Entry 7PMV (electron microscopy, 3.70 A resolution); this record covers chains D and E of the 4 polymer chains in the assembly.

# Chain D (and E)
Molecule: von Willebrand factor
From: Homo sapiens
Notes: chain E of this document is another copy of the same molecule, construct and numbering; everything in this record applies to it too
UniProt: P04275 (VWF_HUMAN); residues 1-1241 here = UniProt positions 1-1241
Sequence (1241 residues; numbered 1 to 1241; the number before each row is that of its first residue):
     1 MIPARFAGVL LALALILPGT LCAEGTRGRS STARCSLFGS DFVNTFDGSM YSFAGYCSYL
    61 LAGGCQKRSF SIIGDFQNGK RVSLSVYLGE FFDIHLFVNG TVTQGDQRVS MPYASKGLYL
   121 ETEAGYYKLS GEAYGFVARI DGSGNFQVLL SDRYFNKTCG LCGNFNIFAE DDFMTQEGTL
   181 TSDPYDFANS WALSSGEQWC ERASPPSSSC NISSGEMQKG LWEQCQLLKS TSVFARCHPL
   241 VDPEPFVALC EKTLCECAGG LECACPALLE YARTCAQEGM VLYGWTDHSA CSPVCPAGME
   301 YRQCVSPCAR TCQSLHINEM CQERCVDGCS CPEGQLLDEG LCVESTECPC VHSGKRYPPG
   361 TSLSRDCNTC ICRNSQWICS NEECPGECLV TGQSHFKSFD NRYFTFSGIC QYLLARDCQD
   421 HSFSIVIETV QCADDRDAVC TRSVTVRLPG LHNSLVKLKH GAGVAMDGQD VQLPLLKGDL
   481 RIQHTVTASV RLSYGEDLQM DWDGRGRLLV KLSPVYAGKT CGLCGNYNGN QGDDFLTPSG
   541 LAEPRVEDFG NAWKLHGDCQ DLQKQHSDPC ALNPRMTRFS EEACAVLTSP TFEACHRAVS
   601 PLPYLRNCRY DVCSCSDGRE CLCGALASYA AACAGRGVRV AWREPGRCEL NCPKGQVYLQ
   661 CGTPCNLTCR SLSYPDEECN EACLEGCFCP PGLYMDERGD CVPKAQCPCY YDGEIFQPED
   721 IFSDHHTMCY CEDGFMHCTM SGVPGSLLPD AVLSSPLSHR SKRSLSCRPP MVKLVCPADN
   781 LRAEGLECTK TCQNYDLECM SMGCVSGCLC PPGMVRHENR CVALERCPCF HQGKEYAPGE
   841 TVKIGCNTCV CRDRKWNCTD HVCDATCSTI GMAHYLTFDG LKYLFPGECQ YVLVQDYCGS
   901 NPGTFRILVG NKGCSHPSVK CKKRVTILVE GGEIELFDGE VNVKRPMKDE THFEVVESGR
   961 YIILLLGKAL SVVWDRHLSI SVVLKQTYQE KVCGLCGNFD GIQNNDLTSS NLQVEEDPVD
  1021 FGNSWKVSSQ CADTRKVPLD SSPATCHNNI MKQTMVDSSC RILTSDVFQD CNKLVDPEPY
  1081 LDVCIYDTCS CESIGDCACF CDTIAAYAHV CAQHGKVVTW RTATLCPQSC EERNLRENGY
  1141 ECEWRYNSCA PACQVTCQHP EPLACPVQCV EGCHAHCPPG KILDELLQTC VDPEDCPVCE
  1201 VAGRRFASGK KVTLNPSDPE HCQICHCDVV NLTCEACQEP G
Not modelled in the structure: 1-30, 211-220, 741-766, 1208-1241 (chain E: 1-30, 211-220, 740-767, 1208-1241)
Construct notes: variant Arg-852 (Gln in P04275)
Cystine bridges: Cys-35/Cys-162, Cys-57/Cys-200, Cys-65/Cys-159, Cys-210/Cys-255, Cys-225/Cys-250, Cys-237/Cys-275, Cys-257/Cys-263, Cys-265/Cys-291, Cys-295/Cys-329, Cys-304/Cys-325, Cys-308/Cys-321, Cys-312/Cys-348, Cys-331/Cys-342, Cys-350/Cys-372, Cys-367/Cys-384, Cys-370/Cys-379, Cys-388/Cys-524, Cys-410/Cys-559, Cys-418/Cys-521, Cys-432/Cys-440, Cys-570/Cys-613, Cys-584/Cys-608, Cys-595/Cys-633, Cys-615/Cys-621, Cys-623/Cys-648, Cys-652/Cys-687, Cys-661/Cys-683, Cys-665/Cys-679, Cys-669/Cys-707, Cys-689/Cys-701, Cys-709/Cys-731, Cys-729/Cys-738, Cys-767/Cys-808, Cys-776/Cys-804, Cys-788/Cys-799, Cys-792/Cys-827, Cys-810/Cys-821, Cys-829/Cys-851, Cys-846/Cys-863, Cys-849/Cys-858, Cys-867/Cys-996, Cys-889/Cys-1031, Cys-898/Cys-993, Cys-914/Cys-921, Cys-1046/Cys-1089, Cys-1060/Cys-1084, Cys-1071/Cys-1111, Cys-1091/Cys-1099, Cys-1101/Cys-1126, Cys-1130/Cys-1173, Cys-1149/Cys-1169, Cys-1153/Cys-1165, Cys-1157/Cys-1196, Cys-1177/Cys-1190
Covalent attachments: N-acetylglucosamine (NAG) linked to Asn-99, Asn-156, Asn-666, Asn-857, Asn-1147
Ion coordination: Ca2+ site 1: Asn-164, Asn-166, Phe-168, Asp-171; Ca2+ site 2: Asp-400, Asn-526, Asn-528, Asn-530, Asp-533, Asp-534; Ca2+ site 3: Asp-879, Asn-998, Asp-1000, Ile-1002, Asp-1006
Swiss-Prot annotation at these positions:
  - region: Ser-764 to Glu-787 (Amino-terminal), Arg-826 to Asp-853 (CX)
  - glycosylation (N-linked (GlcNAc...) asparagine): Asn-99, Asn-156, Asn-211, Asn-666, Asn-857, Asn-1147, Asn-1231

# Interface between chain D and chain E
Cross-chain cystine bridges: Cys-1097(D)/Cys-1097(E), Cys-1142(D)/Cys-1142(E)
Pairs across the interface - 84 pairs, chain D then chain E:
  Ser-58(D) / Arg-575(E)  hydrogen bond
  Arg-68(D) / Leu-572(E)  hydrogen bond (side chain-backbone)
  Tyr-87(D) / Pro-574(E)  hydrophobic
  Tyr-87(D) / Arg-575(E)
  Gly-89(D) / Pro-574(E)
  Glu-90(D) / Asp-568(E)
  Glu-90(D) / Cys-570(E)
  Glu-90(D) / Ala-571(E)
  Glu-90(D) / Thr-577(E)  hydrogen bond
  Glu-90(D) / Arg-578(E)
  Phe-91(D) / Arg-578(E)
  Phe-91(D) / Ile-1050(E)
  Asp-93(D) / Arg-578(E)  salt bridge
  Gln-176(D) / Asp-434(E)
  Glu-177(D) / Asp-434(E)
  Leu-193(D) / Asn-573(E)
  Leu-193(D) / Arg-575(E)  hydrogen bond (backbone-side chain)
  Ser-194(D) / Asn-573(E)
  Ser-194(D) / Met-576(E)
  Ser-194(D) / Ser-616(E)
  Ser-195(D) / Arg-575(E)  hydrogen bond
  Gln-198(D) / Arg-575(E)  hydrogen bond
  Trp-199(D) / Asp-617(E)
  Trp-199(D) / Gly-618(E)
  Trp-199(D) / Arg-619(E)
  Gln-431(D) / Glu-177(E)
  Asp-434(D) / Gln-176(E)
  Asp-434(D) / Glu-177(E)
  Asp-434(D) / Ser-190(E)
  Asp-435(D) / Gln-176(E)
  Asp-435(D) / Glu-177(E)
  Asp-568(D) / Glu-90(E)
  Cys-570(D) / Glu-90(E)
  Ala-571(D) / Glu-90(E)  hydrogen bond (backbone-side chain)
  Leu-572(D) / Arg-68(E)  hydrogen bond (backbone-side chain)
  Asn-573(D) / Ser-194(E)
  Pro-574(D) / Tyr-87(E)  hydrophobic
  Arg-575(D) / Ser-58(E)  hydrogen bond
  Arg-575(D) / Tyr-87(E)
  Arg-575(D) / Leu-193(E)  hydrogen bond (side chain-backbone)
  Arg-575(D) / Ser-194(E)
  Arg-575(D) / Ser-195(E)  hydrogen bond
  Met-576(D) / Ser-194(E)
  Met-576(D) / Ser-195(E)
  Met-576(D) / Gly-196(E)  hydrogen bond (side chain-backbone)
  Thr-577(D) / Glu-90(E)
  Phe-579(D) / Gly-196(E)
  Ser-616(D) / Trp-199(E)
  Asp-617(D) / Trp-199(E)
  Gly-618(D) / Trp-199(E)
  Arg-619(D) / Gly-196(E)  hydrogen bond (side chain-backbone)
  Arg-619(D) / Trp-199(E)
  Lys-920(D) / Met-1051(E)
  Ile-1050(D) / Phe-91(E)
  Met-1051(D) / Lys-116(E)  hydrogen bond
  Met-1051(D) / Lys-920(E)
  Lys-1052(D) / Glu-1092(E)
  Thr-1054(D) / Phe-91(E)
  Met-1055(D) / Lys-920(E)
  Ser-1059(D) / Ile-1094(E)  hydrogen bond (side chain-backbone)
  Thr-1088(D) / Ile-1094(E)
  Ser-1093(D) / Ser-1093(E)
  Ile-1094(D) / Val-1056(E)  hydrophobic
  Ile-1094(D) / Ser-1059(E)  hydrogen bond (backbone-side chain)
  Ile-1094(D) / Thr-1088(E)
  Gly-1095(D) / Phe-1100(E)
  Gly-1095(D) / Leu-1125(E)
  Cys-1097(D) / Cys-1097(E)  disulfide
  Pro-1127(D) / Pro-1127(E)
  Gln-1128(D) / Ser-1129(E)
  Ser-1129(D) / Gln-1128(E)
  Glu-1131(D) / Glu-1131(E)
  Asn-1134(D) / Arg-1145(E)
  Gly-1139(D) / Arg-1145(E)  hydrogen bond (backbone-side chain)
  Tyr-1140(D) / Cys-1142(E)
  Tyr-1140(D) / Arg-1145(E)  hydrogen bond (backbone-side chain)
  Tyr-1140(D) / His-1176(E)  hydrogen bond (side chain-backbone)
  Cys-1142(D) / Tyr-1140(E)
  Cys-1142(D) / Cys-1142(E)  disulfide
  Arg-1145(D) / Asn-1134(E)
  Arg-1145(D) / Gly-1139(E)  hydrogen bond (side chain-backbone)
  Arg-1145(D) / Tyr-1140(E)
  Arg-1145(D) / Cys-1142(E)
  His-1176(D) / Tyr-1140(E)  hydrogen bond
Interface residues without a listed pair, chain D (64 interface residues in all): Cys-57, Lys-116, Asn-189, Ser-190, Gly-196, Arg-436, Val-1056, Glu-1092, Phe-1100, Arg-1136, Glu-1141
Interface residues without a listed pair, chain E (61 interface residues in all): Cys-65, Ile-73, Gly-89, Glu-197, Asp-435, Phe-579, Lys-1052, Thr-1054, Gly-1095, Glu-1141

# Summary
64 residues of chain D and 61 residues of chain E are in contact; the contacts include 2 disulfide bonds, 21
hydrogen bonds and 1 salt bridge. Polar contacts include Asp-93(D)/Arg-578(E), Ser-58(D)/Arg-575(E) and
Arg-68(D)/Leu-572(E). Covalently linked N-acetylglucosamine: at Asn-99(D), Asn-156(D), Asn-666(D), Asn-857(D)
and Asn-1147(D).
Both chains are von Willebrand factor (Homo sapiens). Entry 7PMV (VWF Tubules of D1D2D'D3 domains) was
determined by electron microscopy (same publication as 7PNF, 7POV and 7PP6).
